Entry 8J22 (electron microscopy, 3.20 A resolution); this record covers chains A and B of the 5 polymer chains in the assembly.

[Chain A]
Molecule: Guanine nucleotide-binding protein G(I)/G(S)/G(T) subunit beta-1
Source organism: Homo sapiens
UniProt: P62873 (GBB1_HUMAN); residues 0-338 here correspond to UniProt positions 2-340 (UniProt number = residue number + 2)
Chain sequence (377 residues; numbered -12 to 364; the number before each row is that of its first residue; numbers below 1 keep their minus sign (Met-12 is residue -12)):
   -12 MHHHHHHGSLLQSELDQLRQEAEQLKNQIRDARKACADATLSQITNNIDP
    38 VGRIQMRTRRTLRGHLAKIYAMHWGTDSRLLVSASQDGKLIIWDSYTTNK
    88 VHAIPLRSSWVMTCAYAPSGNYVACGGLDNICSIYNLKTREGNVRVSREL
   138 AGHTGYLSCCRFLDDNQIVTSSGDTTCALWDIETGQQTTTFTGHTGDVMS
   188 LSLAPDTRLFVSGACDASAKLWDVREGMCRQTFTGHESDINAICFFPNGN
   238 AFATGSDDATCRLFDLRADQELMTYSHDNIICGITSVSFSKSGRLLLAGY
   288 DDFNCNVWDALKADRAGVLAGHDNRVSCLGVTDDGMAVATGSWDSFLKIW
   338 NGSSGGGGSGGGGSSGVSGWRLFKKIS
Not modelled in the structure: -12 to 0, 341-364
Construct notes: initiating methionine (-12); expression tag (-11 to -1, 339-364)
UniProt features mapped onto this chain:
  - modified residue: Ser0 (N-acetylserine), His264 (Phosphohistidine)

[Chain B]
Molecule: Guanine nucleotide-binding protein G(i) subunit alpha-1
Source organism: Homo sapiens
UniProt: P63096 (GNAI1_HUMAN); residues 1-354 here = UniProt positions 1-354
Chain sequence (354 residues; numbered 1 to 354; the number before each row is that of its first residue):
     1 MGCTLSAEDKAAVERSKMIDRNLREDGEKAAREVKLLLLGAGESGKSTIV
    51 KQMKIIHEAGYSEEECKQYKAVVYSNTIQSIIAIIRAMGRLKIDFGDSAR
   101 ADDARQLFVLAGAAEEGFMTAELAGVIKRLWKDSGVQACFNRSREYQLND
   151 SAAYYLNDLDRIAQPNYIPTQQDVLRTRVKTTGIVETHFTFKDLHFKMFD
   201 VGGQRSERKKWIHCFEGVTAIIFCVALSDYDLVLAEDEEMNRMHESMKLF
   251 DSICNNKWFTDTSIILFLNKKDLFEEKIKKSPLTICYPEYAGSNTYEEAA
   301 AYIQCQFEDLNKRKDTKEIYTHFTCATDTKNVQFVFDAVTDVIIKNNLKD
   351 CGLF
Not modelled in the structure: 1-4, 54-181, 233-239
UniProt features mapped onto this chain:
  - region: Lys35 to Thr48 (G1 motif), Asp173 to Thr181 (G2 motif), Phe196 to Arg205 (G3 motif), Ile265 to Asp272 (G4 motif), Thr324 to Thr329 (G5 motif)
  - binding site (GTP): Glu43 to Thr48, Ser151, Leu175 to Thr181, Asp200 to Gln204, Asn269 to Asp272, Ala326
  - binding site (Mg(2+)): Ser47, Thr181
  - modified residue: Arg178 (ADP-ribosylarginine), Gln204 (Deamidated glutamine), Cys351 (ADP-ribosylcysteine)
  - lipidation: Gly2 (N-myristoyl glycine), Cys3 (S-palmitoyl cysteine)

[Interface between chain A and chain B]
Contacting residue pairs (48; chain A residue first):
  Gly51(A) with Leu23(B)
  Leu53(A) with Leu23(B); Gly27(B)
  Lys55(A) with His213(B), hydrogen bond (side chain-backbone); Glu216(B), salt bridge
  Tyr57(A) with His213(B); Cys214(B), hydrogen bond
  Gln73(A) with Cys214(B), hydrogen bond
  Lys76(A) with Leu23(B); Asp26(B), salt bridge
  Ile78(A) with Leu23(B), hydrophobic
  Asn86(A) with Val13(B); Ser16(B)
  Lys87(A) with Ser16(B); Ile19(B); Asp20(B), salt bridge; Leu23(B)
  Val88(A) with Arg15(B), hydrogen bond (backbone-side chain)
  His89(A) with Arg15(B)
  Ala90(A) with Ile19(B), hydrophobic
  Trp97(A) with Ile184(B); Phe199(B), hydrophobic; Cys214(B); Phe215(B), hydrophobic
  Met99(A) with Cys214(B), hydrophobic
  Leu115(A) with Gly183(B); Ile184(B), hydrophobic; Gln204(B); Trp211(B), hydrophobic; Phe215(B), hydrophobic
  Asp116(A) with Ile184(B)
  Asn117(A) with Gly183(B); Gln204(B)
  Thr141(A) with Gln204(B)
  Gly142(A) with Ser206(B)
  Tyr143(A) with Gln204(B), hydrogen bond (backbone-side chain); Ser206(B); Lys210(B)
  Gly160(A) with Ser206(B)
  Asp184(A) with Ser206(B); Glu207(B), hydrogen bond (side chain-backbone)
  Met186(A) with Lys210(B)
  Asp226(A) with Lys210(B), salt bridge
  Asn228(A) with Lys210(B)
  Arg312(A) with Trp258(B)
  Trp330(A) with His213(B); Glu216(B); Trp258(B), hydrophobic
Interface residues without a listed pair, chain A (29 interface residues in all): Cys202, Asp244
Interface residues without a listed pair, chain B (24 interface residues in all): Ala12, Thr182, Lys209

[Overview]
The interface between chain A and chain B involves 29 residues on one side and 24 on the other; the contacts
include 6 hydrogen bonds and 4 salt bridges. Polar pairs include Lys55(A)-Glu216(B), Lys76(A)-Asp26(B) and
Lys87(A)-Asp20(B).
Here chain A is Guanine nucleotide-binding protein G(I)/G(S)/G(T) subunit beta-1 and chain B is Guanine
nucleotide-binding protein G(i) subunit alpha-1, both from Homo sapiens. Entry 8J22 (Cryo-EM structure of
FFAR2 complex bound with TUG-1375) was determined by electron microscopy together with 8J20, 8J21 and 8J24
from the same study.
